Entry 8U72 (electron microscopy, 3.15 A resolution); this record covers chains D and F of the 16 polymer chains in the assembly.

[Chain D (and F)]
Protein: TIR domain-containing protein
Source organism: Thermoflavifilum thermophilum
Notes: chain F of this document is another copy of the same molecule, construct and numbering; everything in this record applies to it too
UniProt: A0A1I7NFG5 (A0A1I7NFG5_9BACT); numbering as in UniProt (aligned over 1-450)
Sequence (450 residues; numbered 1 to 450; the number before each row is that of its first residue):
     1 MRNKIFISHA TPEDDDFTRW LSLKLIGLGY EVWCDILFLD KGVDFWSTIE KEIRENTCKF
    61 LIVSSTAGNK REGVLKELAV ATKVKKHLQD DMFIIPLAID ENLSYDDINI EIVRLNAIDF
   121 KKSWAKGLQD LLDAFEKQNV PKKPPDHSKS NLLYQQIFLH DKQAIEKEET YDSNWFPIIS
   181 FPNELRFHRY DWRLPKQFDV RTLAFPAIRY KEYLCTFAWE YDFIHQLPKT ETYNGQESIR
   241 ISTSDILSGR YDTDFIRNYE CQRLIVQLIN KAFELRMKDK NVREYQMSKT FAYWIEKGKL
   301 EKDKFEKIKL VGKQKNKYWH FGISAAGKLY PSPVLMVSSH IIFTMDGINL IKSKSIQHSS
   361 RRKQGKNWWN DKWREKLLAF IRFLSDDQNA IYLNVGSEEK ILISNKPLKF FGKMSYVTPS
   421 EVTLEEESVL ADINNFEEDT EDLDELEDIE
Disordered / not traced: 1-2, 39-45, 421-450 (chain F: 145-148, 421-450)
What the authors report for this chain:
  - catalytic residues: Glu77
  - binding site for the 21-nt RNA strand: Ser288, His340
  - binding site for the 45-nt DNA strand: Arg201, Lys366
  - binding site for the 45-nt DNA strand: Lys328
  - self-association interface (contacts with another copy of this molecule): Asn116
  - mutagenesis - R114E/N116A: abolished catalytic activity
  - mutagenesis - W46A, Y105A: decreased catalytic activity
  - catalytic residues: Trp46 (by similarity / conservation)

[How chain D and chain F interact]
Contacting residue pairs (13; chain D residue first):
  Asp106(D) - Arg54(F)  hydrogen bond (backbone-side chain)
  Asp106(D) - Lys83(F)
  Asp107(D) - Arg54(F)
  Ile108(D) - Glu50(F)
  Asn109(D) - Glu50(F)
  Ile110(D) - Trp46(F)
  Ile110(D) - Glu50(F)  hydrogen bond (backbone-side chain)
  Ile110(D) - Lys76(F)
  Glu111(D) - Trp46(F)
  Glu111(D) - Lys76(F)
  Arg114(D) - Leu75(F)
  Arg114(D) - Ala79(F)
  Arg114(D) - Glu111(F)  salt bridge
Also at the interface, not in a pair above, chain D (9 interface residues in all): Tyr105, Val113
Also at the interface, not in a pair above, chain F (9 interface residues in all): Val80

[Overview]
Chain D and chain F each contribute 9 residues to their interface, with 2 hydrogen bonds and 1 salt bridge.
Polar contacts include Arg114(D)-Glu111(F), Asp106(D)-Arg54(F) and Ile110(D)-Glu50(F). The paper reports
catalytic residues Glu77(D) and Trp46(D); W46A and Y105A of chain D reduce catalytic activity.
Chain D and chain F are both TIR domain-containing protein (Thermoflavifilum thermophilum); the structure,
Cryo-EM structure of the SPARTA oligomer with guide RNA and target DNA, was determined by electron microscopy
together with 8U7B from the same study.
